Entry 6N05 (X-ray diffraction, 2.50 A resolution); this record covers chains A and B.

[Chain A (and B)]
Molecule: AcrIIC2
Organism: Neisseria meningitidis
Notes: chain B of this document is another copy of the same molecule, construct and numbering; everything in this record applies to it too
UniProtKB: A0A425B3G2 (A0A425B3G2_NEIME); residues 3-124 here correspond to UniProt positions 2-123 (UniProt number = residue number - 1)
Sequence (159 residues; numbered -34 to 124; the number before each row is that of its first residue; numbers below 1 keep their minus sign (Mse-34 is residue -34)):
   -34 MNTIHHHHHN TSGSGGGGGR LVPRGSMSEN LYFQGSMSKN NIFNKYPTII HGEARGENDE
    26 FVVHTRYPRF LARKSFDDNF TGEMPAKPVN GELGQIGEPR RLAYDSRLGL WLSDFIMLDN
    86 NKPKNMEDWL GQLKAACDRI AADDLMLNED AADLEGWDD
Not modelled in the structure: -34 to 4, 114-124 (chain B: -34 to 3, 50-51, 112-124)
Modified positions: Mse-34, Mse-8, Mse2 (selenomethionine); Mse49, Mse82, Mse91, Mse111 (selenomethionine; parent Met)
Differences from the reference sequence: expression tag (-34 to 2)

[How chain A and chain B interact]
Pairs across the interface - 49 pairs, chain A then chain B:
  Ile7(A) - Ile81(B)  hydrophobic
  Phe8(A) - Leu36(B)  hydrophobic
  Phe8(A) - Ile81(B)  hydrophobic
  Lys10(A) - Arg38(B)  hydrogen bond (backbone-side chain)
  Lys10(A) - Asp79(B)  salt bridge
  Tyr11(A) - Phe26(B)  hydrophobic
  Tyr11(A) - Leu36(B)  hydrogen bond (side chain-backbone)
  Tyr11(A) - Ala37(B)
  Tyr11(A) - Arg38(B)  hydrogen bond (side chain-backbone)
  Tyr11(A) - Ser78(B)
  Tyr11(A) - Asp79(B)  hydrogen bond (side chain-backbone)
  Tyr11(A) - Ile81(B)  hydrophobic
  Pro12(A) - Ala19(B)  hydrophobic
  Pro12(A) - Glu22(B)
  Pro12(A) - Phe26(B)
  Ile14(A) - Ala19(B)
  Ile15(A) - Gly17(B)
  Ile15(A) - Glu18(B)
  Ile15(A) - Phe26(B)  hydrophobic
  His16(A) - Gly17(B)
  His16(A) - Glu18(B)  hydrogen bond (backbone-backbone)
  Gly17(A) - His16(B)
  Glu18(A) - Ile15(B)
  Glu18(A) - His16(B)  hydrogen bond (backbone-backbone)
  Ala19(A) - Pro12(B)  hydrophobic
  Ala19(A) - Ile14(B)
  Arg20(A) - Asp108(B)  salt bridge
  Arg20(A) - Mse111(B)
  Glu22(A) - Pro12(B)
  Phe26(A) - Tyr11(B)  hydrophobic
  Phe26(A) - Pro12(B)  hydrophobic
  Phe26(A) - Ile15(B)  hydrophobic
  Val28(A) - Val28(B)  hydrophobic
  Leu36(A) - Tyr11(B)  hydrogen bond (backbone-side chain)
  Ala37(A) - Tyr11(B)
  Arg38(A) - Lys10(B)  hydrogen bond (side chain-backbone)
  Arg38(A) - Tyr11(B)  hydrogen bond (backbone-side chain)
  Arg38(A) - Pro12(B)
  Arg66(A) - Lys10(B)
  Ser78(A) - Tyr11(B)
  Asp79(A) - Tyr11(B)  hydrogen bond (backbone-side chain)
  Ile81(A) - Ile7(B)  hydrophobic
  Ile81(A) - Phe8(B)
  Ile81(A) - Tyr11(B)  hydrophobic
  Mse82(A) - Lys4(B)
  Asp84(A) - Lys4(B)  hydrogen bond (backbone-side chain)
  Asp108(A) - Arg20(B)  salt bridge
  Mse111(A) - Arg20(B)
  Leu112(A) - Arg20(B)
Other interface residues (no listed pair), chain A (28 interface residues in all): Leu83
Other interface residues (no listed pair), chain B (26 interface residues in all): Phe80, Leu83

[Overview]
The interface between chain A and chain B involves 28 residues on one side and 26 on the other, with 11
hydrogen bonds and 3 salt bridges. Polar pairs include Lys10(A)-Asp79(B), Arg20(A)-Asp108(B) and
Lys10(A)-Arg38(B).
Chain A and chain B are both AcrIIC2 (Neisseria meningitidis); the structure, Structure of anti-crispr
protein, AcrIIC2, was determined by X-ray diffraction, deposited together with 6JD7, 6JDJ and 6JDX.
